PDB entry 6ARQ | X-ray diffraction, 2.88 A resolution | chains A and D

[Chain A]
Protein: T-cell surface protein tactile
From: Homo sapiens
UniProtKB: P40200 (TACT_HUMAN); numbering as in UniProt (aligned over 21-139)
Amino-acid sequence (128 residues; row label = number of the first residue in the row):
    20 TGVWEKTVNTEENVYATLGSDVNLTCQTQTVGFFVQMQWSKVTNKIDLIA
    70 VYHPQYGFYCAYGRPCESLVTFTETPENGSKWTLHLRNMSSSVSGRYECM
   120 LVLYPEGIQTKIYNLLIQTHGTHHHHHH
Disordered / not traced: 20-26, 94-95, 138-147
Differences from the reference sequence: expression tag (20, 140-147); engineered mutation S110 (Cys in P40200)
UniProt features mapped onto this chain:
  - glycosylation (N-linked (GlcNAc...) asparagine): N42, N97, N107
Disulfide bonds: C45-C118, C79-C85
Glycans and other covalent adducts: N-acetylglucosamine (NAG) linked to N42

[Chain D]
Protein: Poliovirus receptor
From: Homo sapiens
UniProtKB: P15151 (PVR_HUMAN), isoform P15151-2; residues 28-334 here = UniProt positions 28-334
Amino-acid sequence (317 residues; each row starts with the number of its first residue):
    26 LEDVVVQAPTQVPGFLGDSVTLPCYLQVPNMEVTHVSQLTWARHGESGSM
    76 AVFHQTQGPSYSESKRLEFVAARLGAELRNASLRMFGLRVEDEGNYTCLF
   126 VTFPQGSRSVDIWLRVLAKPQNTAEVQKVQLTGEPVPMARCVSTGGRPPA
   176 QITWHSDLGGMPNTSQVPGFLSGTVTVTSLWILVPSSQVDGKNVTCKVEH
   226 ESFEKPQLLTVNLTVYYPPEVSISGYDNNWYLGQNEATLTCDARSNPEPT
   276 GYNWSTTMGPLPPFAVAQGAQLLIRPVDKPINTTLICNVTNALGARQAEL
   326 TVQVKEGPPTSHHHHHH
Disordered / not traced: 26-27, 88-90, 331-342
Differences from the reference sequence: expression tag (26-27, 335-342)
Disulfide bonds: C49-C123, C166-C221, C266-C312
Glycans and other covalent adducts: N-acetylglucosamine (NAG) linked to N105, N313; glycan linked to N120, N188, N237

[Interface between chain A and chain D]
Residue-residue contacts (31; chain A residue first):
  F52(A) - H79(D)
  F52(A) - Q82(D)
  V54(A) - S62(D)
  V54(A) - Q63(D)
  V54(A) - H79(D)
  Q55(A) - V126(D)
  Q55(A) - T127(D)  hydrogen bond (side chain-backbone)
  Q55(A) - F128(D)
  Q57(A) - G131(D)
  Q57(A) - S132(D)  hydrogen bond (side chain-backbone)
  L67(A) - P129(D)
  L67(A) - Q130(D)
  V70(A) - F128(D)  hydrophobic
  V70(A) - P129(D)
  H72(A) - S62(D)  hydrogen bond
  H72(A) - F128(D)
  Y75(A) - H60(D)
  Y75(A) - Q80(D)  hydrogen bond
  Y75(A) - F128(D)  hydrophobic
  G76(A) - F128(D)
  F77(A) - F128(D)
  Y78(A) - F128(D)  hydrophobic
  Y78(A) - P129(D)
  M119(A) - S132(D)  hydrogen bond
  V121(A) - Q63(D)
  V121(A) - V126(D)  hydrophobic
  Y123(A) - Q63(D)
  Y123(A) - H79(D)
  Y123(A) - Q82(D)
  I127(A) - T65(D)
  I127(A) - L124(D)  hydrophobic
Interface residues without a listed pair, chain A (16 interface residues in all): Y71
Interface residues without a listed pair, chain D (18 interface residues in all): V77, G83, S85

[Summary]
Chain A and chain D form an interface of 16 and 18 residues respectively, with 5 hydrogen bonds. Polar pairs
include Q55(A)-T127(D), Q57(A)-S132(D) and H72(A)-S62(D). N-acetylglucosamine is covalently linked to N42(A).
N-acetylglucosamine is covalently linked to N105(D) and N313(D).
Chain A is T-cell surface protein tactile and chain D is Poliovirus receptor, both from Homo sapiens; the
structure, Crystal structure of CD96 (D1) bound to CD155/necl-5 (D1-3), was determined by X-ray diffraction.
